PDB entry 8GJ0 | electron microscopy, 2.90 A resolution | chains A and Y of the 10 polymer chains in the assembly

== Chain A ==
Protein: DNA polymerase III subunit delta
Organism: Escherichia coli K-12
Notes: EC 2.7.7.7
UniProt: P28630 (HOLA_ECOLI); numbering as in UniProt (aligned over 1-343)
Sequence (343 residues; row label = number of the first residue in the row):
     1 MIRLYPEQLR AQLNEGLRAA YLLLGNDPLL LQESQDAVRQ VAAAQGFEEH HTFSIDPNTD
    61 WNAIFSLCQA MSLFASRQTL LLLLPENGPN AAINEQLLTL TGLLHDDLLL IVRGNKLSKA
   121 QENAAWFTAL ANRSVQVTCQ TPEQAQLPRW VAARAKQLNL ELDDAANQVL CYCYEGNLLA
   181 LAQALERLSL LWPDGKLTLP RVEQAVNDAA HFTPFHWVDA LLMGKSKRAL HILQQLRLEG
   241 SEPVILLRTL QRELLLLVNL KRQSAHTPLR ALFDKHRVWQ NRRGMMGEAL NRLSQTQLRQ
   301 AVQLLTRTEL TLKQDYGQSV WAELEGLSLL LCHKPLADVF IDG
Reported in the primary citation:
  - binding site for Template (chain Y): Trp279

== Chain Y ==
Molecule: Template
Sequence (68 nucleotides; numbered 1 to 68; the number before each row is that of its first residue):
     1 TTTTTTTTTT TTTTTTTTTT TTTTTTTTTT TTTTTTTTTT TTTTTCGATC GTATGTTGTA
    61 ACTATCTC
Disordered / not traced: 1-39

== Chain A / chain Y interface ==
Contacting residue pairs - 15 pairs, chain A then chain Y:
  Lys119(A) - DT40(Y)  base contact
  Phe215(A) - DT42(Y)  base contact
  Glu242(A) - DT44(Y)  hydrogen bond to the base
  Val244(A) - DT44(Y)  phosphate contact
  Val244(A) - DT45(Y)  base contact
  Ile245(A) - DT44(Y)  sugar contact
  Arg248(A) - DT44(Y)  phosphate contact
  Arg248(A) - DT45(Y)  salt bridge to the phosphate
  Arg252(A) - DT42(Y)  hydrogen bond to the phosphate
  Arg252(A) - DT43(Y)  salt bridge to the phosphate
  Arg252(A) - DT44(Y)  salt bridge to the phosphate
  Trp279(A) - DT41(Y)  hydrogen bond to the phosphate
  Trp279(A) - DT42(Y)  base contact
  Leu312(A) - DT45(Y)  base contact
  Lys313(A) - DT45(Y)  sugar contact
Interface residues without a listed pair, chain A (12 interface residues in all): Thr249, Tyr316
Interface residues without a listed pair, chain Y (7 interface residues in all): DC46

== In short ==
The interface between chain A and chain Y involves 12 residues on one side and 7 on the other, with 3 hydrogen
bonds and 3 salt bridges. Polar pairs include Glu242(A)-DT44(Y), Arg252(A)-DT42(Y) and Trp279(A)-DT41(Y). From
the paper: a binding site for Template (chain Y) at Trp279(A).
Chain A is DNA polymerase III subunit delta (Escherichia coli K-12) and chain Y is Template; the structure, E.
coli clamp loader with open clamp on primed template DNA (form 1), was determined by electron microscopy (same
publication as 8GIY, 8GIZ, 8GJ1, 8GJ2 and 8GJ3).
